6ILM - chains B and D of the 6 polymer chains in the assembly; structure by electron microscopy, 3.40 A resolution.

== Chain B ==
Molecule: Capsid protein VP2
Source organism: Echovirus E6
Chain sequence (252 residues; numbered 10 to 261; the number before each row is that of its first residue):
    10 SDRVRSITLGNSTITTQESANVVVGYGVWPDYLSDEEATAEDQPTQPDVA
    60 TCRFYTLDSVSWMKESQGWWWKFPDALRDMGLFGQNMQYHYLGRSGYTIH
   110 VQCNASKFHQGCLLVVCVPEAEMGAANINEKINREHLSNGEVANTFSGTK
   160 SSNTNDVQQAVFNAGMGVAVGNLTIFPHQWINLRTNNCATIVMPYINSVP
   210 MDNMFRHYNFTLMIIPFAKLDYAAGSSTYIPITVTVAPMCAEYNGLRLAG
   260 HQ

== Chain D ==
Molecule: Capsid protein VP4
Source organism: Echovirus E6
Chain sequence (68 residues; each row starts with the number of its first residue):
     1 GAQVSTQKTGAHETSLSASGNSIIHYTNINYYKDAASNSANRQDFTQDPG
    51 KFTEPVKDIMVKSLPALN
Disordered / not traced: 15-21
Bound ions: Na+ near Leu64 (its only coordinating residue here)

== How chain B and chain D interact ==
Residue-residue contacts (17; chain B residue first):
  Ser10(B) with Asn68(D)
  Asp11(B) with Ala66(D); Leu67(D); Asn68(D)
  Arg12(B) with Asn68(D)
  Arg14(B) with Lys57(D); Asp58(D), salt bridge
  Asn30(B) with Val56(D); Lys57(D), hydrogen bond (side chain-backbone)
  Val31(B) with Val56(D); Lys57(D), hydrogen bond (backbone-backbone)
  Val32(B) with Pro55(D); Val56(D), hydrophobic
  Val33(B) with Pro55(D), hydrogen bond (backbone-backbone)
  Gly34(B) with Pro55(D)
  Tyr35(B) with Lys51(D); Phe52(D), hydrophobic
Interface residues without a listed pair, chain B (11 interface residues in all): Ile184
Interface residues without a listed pair, chain D (10 interface residues in all): Met60

== Summary ==
11 residues of chain B and 10 residues of chain D are in contact, with 3 hydrogen bonds and 1 salt bridge.
Among the polar pairs are Arg14(B)-Asp58(D), Asn30(B)-Lys57(D) and Val31(B)-Lys57(D).
Chain B is Capsid protein VP2 and chain D is Capsid protein VP4, both from Echovirus E6; the structure,
Cryo-EM structure of Echovirus 6 complexed with its uncoating receptor FcRn at PH 7.4, was determined by
electron microscopy together with 6ILJ, 6ILK, 6ILL, 6ILN, 6ILO and 6ILP from the same study.
